Entry 4D4X (X-ray diffraction, 1.30 A resolution); this record covers chain A.

== Chain A ==
Molecule: Cytochrome C'
Source organism: Achromobacter xylosoxidans
UniProtKB: P00138 (CYCP_ALCXX); numbering as in UniProt (aligned over 1-127)
Sequence (127 residues; row label = number of the first residue in the row):
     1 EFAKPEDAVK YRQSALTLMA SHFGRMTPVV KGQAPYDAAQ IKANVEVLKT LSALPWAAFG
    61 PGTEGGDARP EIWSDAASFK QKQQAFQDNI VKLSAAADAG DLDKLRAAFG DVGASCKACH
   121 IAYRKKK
Not modelled in the structure: 127
Sequence notes: engineered mutation Ile121 (Asp in P00138)
Modified positions: Glu1 (pyroglutamic acid; PCA)
Glycans and other covalent adducts: heme c (HEC) linked to Cys116, Cys119
Small-molecule neighbours:
  - heme c (HEC): Val9, Lys10, Arg12, Gln13, Leu16, Thr17, Met19, Ala20, Phe23, Trp56, Phe59, Gly65, Gly66, Asp67, Ala68, Ile72, Phe79, Lys82, Gln83, Phe86, Val112, Ser115, Tyr123, Arg124
  - heme c / nitric oxide: Val9, Lys10, Arg12, Gln13, Leu16, Thr17, Met19, Ala20, Phe23, Trp56, Phe59, Gly65, Gly66, Asp67, Ala68, Ile72, Phe79, Lys82, Gln83, Phe86, Val112, Ser115, His120, Tyr123, Arg124
UniProt features mapped onto this chain:
  - binding site (heme c): Arg12, Gln13, Asp67, Cys116, Cys119, His120

== Summary ==
Ligands of chain A: heme c / nitric oxide. Heme c is covalently linked to Cys119. UniProt lists 6 heme
c-binding residues.
Chain A is Cytochrome C' (Achromobacter xylosoxidans); the structure, Nitrosyl complex of the D121I variant of
cytochrome c prime from Alcaligenes xylosoxidans, was determined by X-ray diffraction (same publication as
4D4N and 5AGF).
